PDB entry 4X2T | X-ray diffraction, 2.73 A resolution | chains A and D of the 6 polymer chains in the assembly

== Chain A (and D) ==
Protein: M17 leucyl aminopeptidase
From: Plasmodium falciparum (isolate 3D7)
Notes: fragment: to 603; chain D of this document is another copy of the same molecule, construct and numbering; everything in this record applies to it too
UniProt: Q8IL11 (Q8IL11_PLAF7); residues 85-603 here = UniProt positions 85-603
Amino-acid sequence (519 residues; each row starts with the number of its first residue):
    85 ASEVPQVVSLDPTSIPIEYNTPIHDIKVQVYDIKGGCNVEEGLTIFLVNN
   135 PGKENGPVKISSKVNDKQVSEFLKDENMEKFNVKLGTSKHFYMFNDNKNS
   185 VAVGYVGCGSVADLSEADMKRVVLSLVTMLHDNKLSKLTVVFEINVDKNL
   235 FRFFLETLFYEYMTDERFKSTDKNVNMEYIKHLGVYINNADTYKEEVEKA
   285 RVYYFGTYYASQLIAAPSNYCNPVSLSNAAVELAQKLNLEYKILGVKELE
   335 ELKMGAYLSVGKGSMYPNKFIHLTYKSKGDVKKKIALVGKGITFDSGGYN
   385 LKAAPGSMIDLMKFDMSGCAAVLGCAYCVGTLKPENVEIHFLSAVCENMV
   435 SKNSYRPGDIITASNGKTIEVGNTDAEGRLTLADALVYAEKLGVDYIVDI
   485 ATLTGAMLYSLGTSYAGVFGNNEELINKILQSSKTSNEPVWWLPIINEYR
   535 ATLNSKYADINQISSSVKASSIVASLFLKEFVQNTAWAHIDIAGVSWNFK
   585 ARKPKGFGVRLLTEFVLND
Unresolved in the structure: 260-261, 550 (chain D: 85, 255-261)
Sequence notes: engineered mutation Gln-152 (Asn in Q8IL11), Gln-515 (Asn in Q8IL11), Gln-546 (Asn in Q8IL11)
Swiss-Prot annotation at these positions:
  - region: Asn-384 to Ser-401 (L13 loop)
  - active site: Lys-386, Arg-463
  - binding site (a peptide): Lys-374, Asp-379, Lys-386, Asp-399, Asp-459
  - binding site (Zn(2+)): Lys-374, Asp-379, Asp-394, Met-396, Asp-399, Asp-459, Glu-461
  - site: Lys-386 (Essential for hexamer stabilization)
  - mutagenesis: Asp-379 (D379A: 6.5-fold reduction in catalytic efficiency in the presence of Co(2+); 854-fold reduction in catalytic efficiency in the presence of Mn(2+); substrate affinity is slightly reduced ...), Lys-386 (K386A: 100-fold decrease in catalytic efficiency. 2-fold decrease in substrate affinity. Loss of hexamer formation with formation of dimers and trimers), Ala-387 (A387P: 16-fold decrease in catalytic efficiency. No effect on hexamer formation), Ala-388 to Gly-390 (8-fold decrease in catalytic efficiency. 3-fold decrease in substrate affinity. No effect on hexamer formation), Ala-388 to Pro-389 (13-fold decrease in catalytic efficiency. 1.5-fold decrease in substrate affinity. No effect on hexamer formation), Asp-394 (D394A: 7.5-fold increase in catalytic efficiency. No effect on hexamer formation. 1.7-fold increase in substrate affinity), Glu-461 (E461L: 6.5-fold reduction in catalytic efficiency in the presence of Co(2+); 854-fold reduction in catalytic efficiency in the presence of Mn(2+); substrate affinity is slightly reduced ...), Trp-525 (W525A: Loss of catalytic activity and impairs oligomerization; when associated with A-533), Tyr-533 (Y533A: Loss of catalytic activity and impairs oligomerization; when associated with A-525)
Ion coordination: Zn2+ site 1: Lys-374, Asp-379, Asp-399, Glu-461 (together with TOD); Zn2+ site 2: Asp-379, Asp-459, Glu-461 (together with TOD)
Residues lining bound ligands:
  - carbonate ion (CO3): Lys-374, Asp-459, Ala-460, Glu-461, Gly-462, Arg-463, Leu-487, Thr-488
  - TOD ((2S)-({(2R)-2-[(1S)-1-hydroxy-2-(hydroxyamino)-2-oxoethyl]-4-methylpentanoyl}amino)(phenyl)ethanoic acid): Lys-374, Asp-379, Lys-386, Ala-388, Gly-390, Ser-391, Asp-399, Asn-457, Asp-459, Ala-460, Glu-461, Gly-462, Arg-463, Thr-486, Leu-487, Thr-488, Gly-489, Ala-490, Tyr-493, Ile-547

== How chain A and chain D interact ==
Residue-residue contacts (33; chain A residue first):
  Phe-156(A) / Tyr-176(D)
  Asn-161(A) / Phe-178(D)
  Lys-164(A) / Lys-218(D)
  Phe-165(A) / Tyr-176(D)
  Asn-166(A) / Lys-218(D)
  Lys-173(A) / His-174(D)  hydrogen bond
  Lys-173(A) / Tyr-176(D)  hydrogen bond
  Lys-173(A) / Asp-216(D)  hydrogen bond (side chain-backbone)
  His-174(A) / Lys-173(D)
  His-174(A) / His-174(D)
  His-174(A) / Phe-175(D)
  His-174(A) / Tyr-176(D)  hydrogen bond (backbone-backbone)
  Phe-175(A) / Phe-175(D)
  Phe-175(A) / Tyr-176(D)
  Tyr-176(A) / Glu-155(D)
  Tyr-176(A) / Phe-156(D)  hydrophobic
  Tyr-176(A) / Phe-175(D)
  Tyr-176(A) / Tyr-176(D)  hydrogen bond (backbone-backbone)
  Tyr-176(A) / Met-177(D)
  Phe-178(A) / Gln-152(D)
  Phe-178(A) / Glu-155(D)
  Thr-212(A) / Lys-173(D)
  Met-213(A) / Lys-173(D)  hydrogen bond (backbone-side chain)
  His-215(A) / Lys-173(D)
  Asp-216(A) / Lys-164(D)
  Asp-216(A) / Phe-165(D)
  Asp-216(A) / Asn-166(D)
  Asp-216(A) / Thr-171(D)
  Asn-217(A) / Lys-164(D)
  Asn-217(A) / Phe-165(D)
  Asn-217(A) / Lys-173(D)
  Lys-218(A) / Lys-164(D)  hydrogen bond (backbone-backbone)
  Asn-258(A) / Asn-139(D)
Also at the interface, not in a pair above, chain A (18 interface residues in all): Ala-186
Also at the interface, not in a pair above, chain D (18 interface residues in all): Asn-161, Glu-163

== Overview ==
The chain A/chain D interface involves 18 residues from each chain, with 7 hydrogen bonds. Polar pairs include
Lys-173(A)/His-174(D), Lys-173(A)/Tyr-176(D) and Lys-173(A)/Asp-216(D). Bound to chain A: compound TOD and
carbonate ion.
Both chains are M17 leucyl aminopeptidase (Plasmodium falciparum (isolate 3D7)). Entry 4X2T (X-ray crystal
structure of the orally available aminopeptidase inhibitor, Tosedostat, bound to the M17 Leucyl Aminopeptidase
...) was determined by X-ray diffraction together with 4X2U from the same study.
